Entry 7FJF (electron microscopy, 3.10 A resolution); this record covers chains m and n of the 8 polymer chains in the assembly.

[Chain m]
Name: T cell receptor alpha variable 12-3, Possible J 11 gene segment, T cell receptor alpha chain constant
Organism: Homo sapiens
Reference sequence: chimeric construct of A0A0B4J271, A0N4Z6, P01848: residues 2-114 from A0A0B4J271 (TVAL3_HUMAN) positions 2-114 (same numbers); residues 116-132 from A0N4Z6 positions 4-20 (UniProt number = residue number - 112); residues 134-273 from P01848 positions 1-140 (UniProt number = residue number - 133)
Sequence (272 residues; row label = number of the first residue in the row):
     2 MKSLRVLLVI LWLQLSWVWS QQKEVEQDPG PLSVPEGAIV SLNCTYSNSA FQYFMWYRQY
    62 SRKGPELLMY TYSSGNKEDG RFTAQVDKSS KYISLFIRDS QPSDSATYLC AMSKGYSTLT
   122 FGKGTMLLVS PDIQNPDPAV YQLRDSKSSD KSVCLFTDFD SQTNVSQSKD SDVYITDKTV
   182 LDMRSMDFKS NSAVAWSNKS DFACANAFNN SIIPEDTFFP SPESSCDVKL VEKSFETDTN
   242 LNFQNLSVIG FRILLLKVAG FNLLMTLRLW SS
Not modelled in the structure: 2-27
Disulfides: Cys45-Cys111, Cys155-Cys205
Differences from the reference sequence: linker (115, 133)
Residues lining bound ligands: cholest-5-en-3-yl hydrogen sulfate (C3S): Ala260, Asn263, Leu264, Thr267, Trp271

[Chain n]
Name: T cell receptor beta variable 6-5, M1-specific T cell receptor beta chain, T cell receptor beta constant 2
Organism: Homo sapiens
Reference sequence: chimeric construct of A0A0K0K1A5, P0DSE2, A0A0G2JMB4: residues 1-112 from A0A0K0K1A5 (TVB65_HUMAN) positions 1-112 (same numbers); residues 121-142 from P0DSE2 positions 119-140 (UniProt number = residue number - 2); residues 143-312 from A0A0G2JMB4 positions 10-179 (UniProt number = residue number - 133)
Sequence (312 residues; numbered 1 to 312; the number before each row is that of its first residue):
     1 MSISLLCCAA LSLLWAGPVN AGVTQTPKFQ VLKTGQSMTL QCAQDMNHEY MSWYRQDPGM
    61 GLRLIHYSVG AGITDQGEVP NGYNVSRSTT EDFPLRLLSA APSQTSVYFC ASRRRQGASG
   121 EQYFGPGTRL TVTEDLKNVF PPEVAVFEPS EAEISHTQKA TLVCLATGFY PDHVELSWWV
   181 NGKEVHSGVS TDPQPLKEQP ALNDSRYCLS SRLRVSATFW QNPRNHFRCQ VQFYGLSEND
   241 EWTQDRAKPV TQIVSAEAWG RADCGFTSES YQQGVLSATI LYEILLGKAT LYAVLVSALV
   301 LMAMVKRKDS RG
Not modelled in the structure: 1-21, 309-312
Disulfides: Cys42-Cys110, Cys164-Cys229
Differences from the reference sequence: conflict Ser4 (Gly in A0A0K0K1A5); linker (113-120)
Residues lining bound ligands:
  - cholest-5-en-3-yl hydrogen sulfate (C3S), molecule 1: Gln273, Gly274, Ser277, Ala278, Leu281, Leu285
  - cholest-5-en-3-yl hydrogen sulfate (C3S), molecule 2: Leu285, Ala289, Tyr292

[Chain m / chain n interface]
Contacting residue pairs (86; chain m residue first):
  Tyr54(m) - Ala118(n)
  Met56(m) - Gly120(n)
  Tyr58(m) - Gln122(n)
  Gln60(m) - Gln56(n)  hydrogen bond
  Arg63(m) - Arg129(n)
  Arg63(m) - Asp172(n)  salt bridge
  Arg63(m) - Gln194(n)  hydrogen bond
  Arg63(m) - Pro195(n)
  Lys64(m) - Phe109(n)
  Gly65(m) - Phe109(n)
  Gly65(m) - Gly125(n)
  Pro66(m) - Phe124(n)  hydrophobic
  Tyr71(m) - Ser119(n)
  Tyr71(m) - Gly120(n)  hydrogen bond (side chain-backbone)
  Gly116(m) - Gly117(n)
  Ser118(m) - Tyr50(n)
  Ser118(m) - Gln116(n)  hydrogen bond
  Leu120(m) - Arg113(n)
  Phe122(m) - Leu62(n)  hydrophobic
  Phe122(m) - Phe124(n)  hydrophobic
  Lys124(m) - Met60(n)  hydrogen bond (side chain-backbone)
  Asp138(m) - His156(n)  salt bridge
  Tyr142(m) - Ser150(n)
  Tyr142(m) - Glu153(n)
  Tyr142(m) - His156(n)
  Gln143(m) - Ser150(n)
  Leu144(m) - Glu148(n)
  Leu144(m) - Pro149(n)  hydrophobic
  Leu144(m) - Ser150(n)
  Leu144(m) - Val163(n)  hydrophobic
  Arg145(m) - Phe147(n)
  Arg145(m) - Glu148(n)  salt bridge
  Arg145(m) - Pro149(n)  hydrogen bond (side chain-backbone)
  Arg145(m) - Trp220(n)
  Arg145(m) - Arg261(n)
  Ser147(m) - Val146(n)
  Ser150(m) - Ala145(n)
  Val154(m) - Phe147(n)  hydrophobic
  Leu156(m) - Thr161(n)
  Leu156(m) - Val163(n)  hydrophobic
  Thr158(m) - Arg214(n)  hydrogen bond
  Tyr175(m) - Glu198(n)
  Ile176(m) - Leu196(n)
  Thr177(m) - Asp192(n)
  Thr180(m) - Ser190(n)
  Thr180(m) - Arg212(n)  hydrogen bond
  Val181(m) - Ser190(n)
  Leu182(m) - Gly188(n)
  Leu182(m) - Ser190(n)
  Leu182(m) - Arg214(n)
  Asp183(m) - Gly188(n)  hydrogen bond (backbone-backbone)
  Met184(m) - Arg214(n)
  Arg185(m) - Ser187(n)
  Met187(m) - Ser216(n)
  Phe189(m) - Lys159(n)
  Val195(m) - Arg212(n)
  Phe219(m) - His156(n)
  Pro221(m) - Ala152(n)  hydrophobic
  Ser226(m) - Ser155(n)  hydrogen bond
  Cys227(m) - Cys264(n)  disulfide
  Asp228(m) - Cys264(n)
  Val229(m) - Cys264(n)  hydrophobic
  Val232(m) - Gln221(n)
  Val232(m) - Ala262(n)  hydrophobic
  Val232(m) - Cys264(n)
  Glu233(m) - Phe266(n)
  Ser235(m) - Thr218(n)
  Ser235(m) - Gln221(n)
  Phe236(m) - Thr267(n)
  Phe236(m) - Ser268(n)
  Glu237(m) - Asn222(n)
  Glu237(m) - Arg224(n)
  Gln245(m) - Val275(n)
  Val249(m) - Thr279(n)
  Phe252(m) - Tyr282(n)  hydrophobic
  Phe252(m) - Glu283(n)
  Leu255(m) - Leu286(n)  hydrophobic
  Leu256(m) - Tyr282(n)  hydrophobic
  Val259(m) - Ala289(n)  hydrophobic
  Phe262(m) - Ala293(n)  hydrophobic
  Asn263(m) - Tyr292(n)
  Asn263(m) - Ala293(n)
  Met266(m) - Val296(n)  hydrophobic
  Thr267(m) - Tyr292(n)
  Arg269(m) - Val300(n)
  Leu270(m) - Val300(n)  hydrophobic
Other interface residues (no listed pair), chain m (74 interface residues in all): Leu68, Leu110, Tyr117, Asp146, Lys152, Ser191, Trp197, Ser225, Leu231, Thr238, Asp239, Asn246, Ser248, Arg253, Ser273
Other interface residues (no listed pair), chain n (78 interface residues in all): Gly59, Glu121, Pro126, Glu151, Thr157, Leu165, Thr167, Val189, Pro193, Lys197, Cys208, Ser210, Gly265, Tyr271, Leu285, Leu299, Arg307
Disulfides between the chains: Cys227(m)-Cys264(n)

[Overview]
74 residues of chain m and 78 residues of chain n are in contact; the contacts include 1 disulfide bond, 10
hydrogen bonds and 3 salt bridges. Polar pairs include Arg63(m)-Asp172(n), Asp138(m)-His156(n) and
Arg145(m)-Glu148(n).
Chain m is T cell receptor alpha variable 12-3, Possible J 11 gene segment, T cell receptor alpha chain
constant and chain n is T cell receptor beta variable 6-5, M1-specific T cell receptor beta chain, T cell
receptor beta constant 2, both from Homo sapiens; the structure, Cryo-EM structure of a membrane protein(CS),
was determined by electron microscopy together with 7FJD and 7FJE from the same study.
